3D23 - chains B and G of the 8 polymer chains in the assembly; structure by X-ray diffraction, 2.50 A resolution.

Chain B:
Protein: 3C-like proteinase
From: Human coronavirus
Notes: EC 3.4.22.-
Reference sequence: Q5MQD2 (R1AB_CVHN1); residues 1-300 here correspond to UniProt positions 3335-3634 (UniProt number = residue number + 3334)
Chain sequence (302 residues; each row starts with the number of its first residue; numbers below 1 keep their minus sign (Ala-1 is residue -1)):
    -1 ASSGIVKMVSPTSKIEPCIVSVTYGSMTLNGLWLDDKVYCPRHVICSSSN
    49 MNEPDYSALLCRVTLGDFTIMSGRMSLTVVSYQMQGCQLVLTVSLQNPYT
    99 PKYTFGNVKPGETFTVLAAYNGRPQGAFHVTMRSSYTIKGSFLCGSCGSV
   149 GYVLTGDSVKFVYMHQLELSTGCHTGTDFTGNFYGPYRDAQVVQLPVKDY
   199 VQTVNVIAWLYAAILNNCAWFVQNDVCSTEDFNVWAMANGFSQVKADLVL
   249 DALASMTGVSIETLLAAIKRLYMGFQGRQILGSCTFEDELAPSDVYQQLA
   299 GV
Not modelled in the structure: -1
Construct notes: expression tag (-1 to 0)
From the paper describing this entry:
  - binding site for N-[(5-methylisoxazol-3-yl)carbonyl]alanyl-L-valyl-N~1~-((1R, 2Z)-4-(benzyloxy)-4-oxo-1-{[(3R)-2-oxopyrrolidin-3-yl]methyl}but-2-enyl)-L-leucinamide: Tyr54, Phe140, Cys145, His163
  - catalytic residues: His41, Phe140 to Cys145
  - binding site for N-[(5-methylisoxazol-3-yl)carbonyl]alanyl-L-valyl-N~1~-((1R, 2Z)-4-(benzyloxy)-4-oxo-1-{[(3R)-2-oxopyrrolidin-3-yl]methyl}but-2-enyl)-L-leucinamide (chain G): Met25

Chain G:
Protein: N-[(5-methylisoxazol-3-yl)carbonyl]alanyl-L-valyl-N~1~-((1R, 2Z)-4-(benzyloxy)-4-oxo-1-{[(3R)-2-oxopyrrolidin-3-yl]methyl}but-2-enyl)-L-leucinamide
Chain sequence (6 residues; row label = number of the first residue in the row):
     1 XAVLXX
Modified positions: 02J (5-methyl-1,2-oxazole-3-carboxylic acid) at position 1; PJE ((E,4S)-4-azanyl-5-[(3S)-2-oxidanylidenepyrrolidin-3-yl]pent-2-enoic acid) at position 5; 010 (phenylmethanol) at position 6

Chain B / chain G interface:
Pairs across the interface (8; chain B residue first):
  Met73(B) - Val3(G)  hydrophobic
  Met73(B) - PJE_5(G)
  Leu93(B) - Val3(G)  hydrophobic
  Leu93(B) - Leu4(G)
  Pro96(B) - 02J_1(G)
  Pro96(B) - Ala2(G)
  Pro96(B) - Val3(G)  hydrophobic
  Tyr97(B) - 02J_1(G)
Also at the interface, not in a pair above, chain B (5 interface residues in all): Ser92
Also at the interface, not in a pair above, chain G (6 interface residues in all): 010_6

Overview:
Chain B and chain G form an interface of 5 and 6 residues respectively. The paper reports catalytic residues
His41(B) and Phe140(B); a binding site for N-[(5-methylisoxazol-3-yl)carbonyl]alanyl-L-valyl-N~1~-((1R,
2Z)-4-(benzyloxy)-4-oxo-1-{[(3R)-2-oxopyrrolidin-3-yl]methyl}but-2-enyl)-L-leucinamide at Tyr54(B), Phe140(B)
and Cys145(B) among others.
Chain B is 3C-like proteinase (Human coronavirus) and chain G is
N-[(5-methylisoxazol-3-yl)carbonyl]alanyl-L-valyl-N~1~-((1R,
2Z)-4-(benzyloxy)-4-oxo-1-{[(3R)-2-oxopyrrolidin-3-yl]methyl}but-2-enyl)-L-leucinamide; the structure, Main
protease of HCoV-HKU1, was determined by X-ray diffraction.
